4OCE - chain A; structure by X-ray diffraction, 1.77 A resolution.

Chain A:
Name: Thiol:disulfide interchange protein
Source organism: Proteus mirabilis HI4320
UniProt: B4EZ68 (B4EZ68_PROMH); residues -1 to 188 here correspond to UniProt positions 18-207 (UniProt number = residue number + 19)
Chain sequence (190 residues; row label = number of the first residue in the row; numbers below 1 keep their minus sign (Ser-1 is residue -1)):
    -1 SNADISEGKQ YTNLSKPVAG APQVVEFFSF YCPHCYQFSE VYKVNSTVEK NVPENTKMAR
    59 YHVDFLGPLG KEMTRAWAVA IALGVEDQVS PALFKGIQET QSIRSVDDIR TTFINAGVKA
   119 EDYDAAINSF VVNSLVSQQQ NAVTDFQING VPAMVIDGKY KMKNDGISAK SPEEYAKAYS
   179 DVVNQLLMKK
Disordered / not traced: 188
Differences from the reference sequence: engineered mutation Asn0 (Ala19 in B4EZ68)
Disulfide bonds: Cys30-Cys33
Ligand contacts: malonate ion (MLI): His32, Gln35, Phe36, Tyr40, Val42, Pro170, Tyr173, Ala174
What the authors report for this chain:
  - catalytic residues: Cys30
  - mutagenesis - C30S: decreased binding to PWATCDS

In short:
Chain A binds malonate ion. From the paper: the catalytic residue Cys30; C30S reduces binding to PWATCDS.
Chain A is Thiol:disulfide interchange protein (Proteus mirabilis HI4320); the structure, Crystal structure of
the disulfide oxidoreductase DsbA from Proteus mirabilis, was determined by X-ray diffraction together with
4OCF and 4OD7 from the same study.
